PDB entry 8TO6 | electron microscopy, 2.90 A resolution | chains G and I of the 9 polymer chains in the assembly

== Chain G ==
Name: DNA-directed RNA polymerase subunit alpha
Organism: Escherichia coli (strain K12)
Notes: EC 2.7.7.6
UniProtKB: P0A7Z4 (RPOA_ECOLI); numbering as in UniProt (aligned over 1-329)
Chain sequence (329 residues; numbered 1 to 329; the number before each row is that of its first residue):
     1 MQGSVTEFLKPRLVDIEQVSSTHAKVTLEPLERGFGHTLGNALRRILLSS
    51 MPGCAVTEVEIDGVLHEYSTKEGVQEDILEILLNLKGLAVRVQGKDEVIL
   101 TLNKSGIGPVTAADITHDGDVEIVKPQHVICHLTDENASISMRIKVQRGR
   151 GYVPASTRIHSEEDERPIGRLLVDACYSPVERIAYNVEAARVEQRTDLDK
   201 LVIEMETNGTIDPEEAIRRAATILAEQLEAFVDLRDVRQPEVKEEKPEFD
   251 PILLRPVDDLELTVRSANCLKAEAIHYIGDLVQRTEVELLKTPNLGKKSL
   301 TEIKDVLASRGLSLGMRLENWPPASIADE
Unresolved in the structure: 1-4, 235-329
UniProt features mapped onto this chain:
  - region: Glu162 to Glu165 (Required for interaction with Crp at class II promoters)
  - modified residue: Arg265 (ADP-ribosylarginine), Lys297 (N6-acetyllysine), Lys298 (N6-acetyllysine)
  - mutagenesis: Arg45 (R45C: In rpoA112; temperature-sensitive, blocks RNA polymerase assembly), Glu162 to Glu165 (5-fold decrease in CRP-class II promoter-dependent transcription), Glu165 (E165K: 5-fold decrease in CRP-class II promoter-dependent transcription), Arg191 (R191C: In rpoA101; temperature-sensitive)

== Chain I ==
Name: DNA-directed RNA polymerase subunit beta
Organism: Escherichia coli (strain K12)
Notes: EC 2.7.7.6
UniProtKB: P0A8V2 (RPOB_ECOLI); residue numbers follow UniProt; this construct covers 1-1342
Chain sequence (1342 residues; numbered 1 to 1342; the number before each row is that of its first residue):
     1 MVYSYTEKKRIRKDFGKRPQVLDVPYLLSIQLDSFQKFIEQDPEGQYGLE
    51 AAFRSVFPIQSYSGNSELQYVSYRLGEPVFDVQECQIRGVTYSAPLRVKL
   101 RLVIYEREAPEGTVKDIKEQEVYMGEIPLMTDNGTFVINGTERVIVSQLH
   151 RSPGVFFDSDKGKTHSSGKVLYNARIIPYRGSWLDFEFDPKDNLFVRIDR
   201 RRKLPATIILRALNYTTEQILDLFFEKVIFEIRDNKLQMELVPERLRGET
   251 ASFDIEANGKVYVEKGRRITARHIRQLEKDDVKLIEVPVEYIAGKVVAKD
   301 YIDESTGELICAANMELSLDLLAKLSQSGHKRIETLFTNDLDHGPYISET
   351 LRVDPTNDRLSALVEIYRMMRPGEPPTREAAESLFENLFFSEDRYDLSAV
   401 GRMKFNRSLLREEIEGSGILSKDDIIDVMKKLIDIRNGKGEVDDIDHLGN
   451 RRIRSVGEMAENQFRVGLVRVERAVKERLSLGDLDTLMPQDMINAKPISA
   501 AVKEFFGSSQLSQFMDQNNPLSEITHKRRISALGPGGLTRERAGFEVRDV
   551 HPTHYGRVCPIETPEGPNIGLINSLSVYAQTNEYGFLETPYRKVTDGVVT
   601 DEIHYLSAIEEGNYVIAQANSNLDEEGHFVEDLVTCRSKGESSLFSRDQV
   651 DYMDVSTQQVVSVGASLIPFLEHDDANRALMGANMQRQAVPTLRADKPLV
   701 GTGMERAVAVDSGVTAVAKRGGVVQYVDASRIVIKVNEDEMYPGEAGIDI
   751 YNLTKYTRSNQNTCINQMPCVSLGEPVERGDVLADGPSTDLGELALGQNM
   801 RVAFMPWNGYNFEDSILVSERVVQEDRFTTIHIQELACVSRDTKLGPEEI
   851 TADIPNVGEAALSKLDESGIVYIGAEVTGGDILVGKVTPKGETQLTPEEK
   901 LLRAIFGEKASDVKDSSLRVPNGVSGTVIDVQVFTRDGVEKDKRALEIEE
   951 MQLKQAKKDLSEELQILEAGLFSRIRAVLVAGGVEAEKLDKLPRDRWLEL
  1001 GLTDEEKQNQLEQLAEQYDELKHEFEKKLEAKRRKITQGDDLAPGVLKIV
  1051 KVYLAVKRRIQPGDKMAGRHGNKGVISKINPIEDMPYDENGTPVDIVLNP
  1101 LGVPSRMNIGQILETHLGMAAKGIGDKINAMLKQQQEVAKLREFIQRAYD
  1151 LGADVRQKVDLSTFSDEEVMRLAENLRKGMPIATPVFDGAKEAEIKELLK
  1201 LGDLPTSGQIRLYDGRTGEQFERPVTVGYMYMLKLNHLVDDKMHARSTGS
  1251 YSLVTQQPLGGKAQFGGQRFGEMEVWALEAYGAAYTLQEMLTVKSDDVNG
  1301 RTKMYKNIVDGNHQMEPGMPESFNVLLKEIRSLGINIELEDE
Unresolved in the structure: 1, 233-235, 249, 1342
Ligand contacts: 4QM ((3R,5S,7R,8R,9S,10S,12S,13R,14S,17R)-10,13-dimethyl-17-[(2R)-pentan-2-yl]-2,3,4,5,6,7,8,9,11,12,14,15,16,17-tetradecahydro-1H-cyclopenta[a]phenanthrene-3,7,12-triol): Gln46, Tyr47, Tyr179, Asp396, Ser398, Ala399, Val400, Arg452, Glu458, Glu461, Glu583, Tyr584
UniProt features mapped onto this chain:
  - modified residue (N6-acetyllysine): Lys1022, Lys1200
  - mutagenesis: Ile561 (I561S: Resistant to antibiotics salinamide A and B), Ile569 (I569S: Resistant to antibiotics salinamide A and B), Ala665 (A665E: Resistant to antibiotics salinamide A and B), Asp675 (D675A/G: Resistant to antibiotics salinamide A and B), Asn677 (N677H/K: Resistant to antibiotics salinamide A and B), Leu680 (L680M: Resistant to antibiotics salinamide A and B), Glu813 (E813K: Disrupts the enzyme's active center)
From the paper describing this entry:
  - binding site for Nontemplate strand of lamdba PR promoter DNA: Trp183

== Chain G / chain I interface ==
Pairs across the interface (63; chain G residue first):
  Asn41(G) with Tyr1087(I); Gly1215(I); Arg1216(I); Thr1217(I); Gly1218(I)
  Arg44(G) with Tyr1087(I); Gly1091(I)
  Arg45(G) with Glu1083(I); Asp1084(I), salt bridge; Gly1215(I), hydrogen bond (side chain-backbone); Arg1216(I)
  Ser49(G) with Glu1083(I), hydrogen bond
  Leu65(G) with Ile873(I)
  His66(G) with Gly874(I); Val928(I); Ile929(I)
  Glu67(G) with Lys1057(I), salt bridge
  Tyr68(G) with Tyr756(I); Ile831(I), hydrophobic; Thr927(I); Ile929(I), hydrophobic; Ala1055(I); Lys1057(I)
  Thr70(G) with Ala729(I); Lys755(I)
  Lys71(G) with Asp728(I)
  Glu72(G) with Lys958(I)
  Gly73(G) with Asp728(I)
  Val74(G) with Asp728(I); Ala729(I)
  Gln75(G) with Val727(I); Asp728(I); Ala729(I); Val771(I)
  Asp77(G) with Ala729(I); Lys755(I), salt bridge; Tyr756(I), hydrogen bond; Asn766(I), hydrogen bond
  Leu79(G) with Leu693(I), hydrophobic; Tyr756(I); Ile831(I), hydrophobic; Lys1057(I)
  Leu83(G) with Arg694(I)
  Lys86(G) with Gln824(I), hydrogen bond (side chain-backbone)
  Thr134(G) with Tyr726(I); Val727(I), hydrogen bond (side chain-backbone); Leu773(I)
  Tyr152(G) with Gln824(I); Arg1059(I), hydrogen bond
  Pro154(G) with Arg1059(I)
  Arg166(G) with Glu876(I), salt bridge
  Ile168(G) with Ile873(I); Gly874(I); Ala875(I), hydrophobic
  Cys176(G) with Gln824(I)
  Glu181(G) with Arg821(I), hydrogen bond (backbone-side chain)
  Arg182(G) with Asn1090(I), hydrogen bond (side chain-backbone); Gly1091(I); Thr1092(I)
  Ile183(G) with Gly1091(I)
  Ala184(G) with Asn1090(I); Gly1091(I)
  Tyr185(G) with Tyr1087(I)
Other interface residues (no listed pair), chain G (35 interface residues in all): Leu48, Glu76, Asp135, Ser156, Arg170, Leu172
Other interface residues (no listed pair), chain I (42 interface residues in all): Pro769, Glu820, Val823, Asp826, Tyr872, Ile1082, Glu1089

== Overview ==
35 residues of chain G and 42 residues of chain I are in contact; the contacts include 9 hydrogen bonds and 4
salt bridges. Among the polar pairs are Arg45(G)-Asp1084(I), Glu67(G)-Lys1057(I) and Asp77(G)-Lys755(I).
Ligands of chain I: compound 4QM. From the paper: a binding site for Nontemplate strand of lamdba PR promoter
DNA at Trp183(I).
Here chain G is DNA-directed RNA polymerase subunit alpha and chain I is DNA-directed RNA polymerase subunit
beta, both from Escherichia coli (strain K12). Entry 8TO6 (Escherichia coli RNA polymerase unwinding
intermediate (I1d) at the lambda PR promoter) was determined by electron microscopy together with 8TO1, 8TO8,
8TOE and 8TOM from the same study.
